PDB entry 4FNF | X-ray diffraction, 1.75 A resolution | chains D and E of the 5 polymer chains in the assembly

[Chain D (and E)]
Molecule: Heat-labile enterotoxin IIB, B chain
Source organism: Escherichia coli
Notes: chain E of this document is another copy of the same molecule, construct and numbering; everything in this record applies to it too
UniProtKB: P43529 (E2BB_ECOLX); residues 1-98 here correspond to UniProt positions 24-121 (UniProt number = residue number + 23)
Chain sequence (98 residues; numbered 1 to 98; the number before each row is that of its first residue):
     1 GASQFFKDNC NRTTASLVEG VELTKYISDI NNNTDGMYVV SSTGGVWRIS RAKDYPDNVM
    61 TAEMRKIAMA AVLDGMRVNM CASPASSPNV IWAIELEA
Sequence notes: engineered mutation Asp74 (Ser97 in P43529)
Cystine bridges: Cys10-Cys81

[Chain D / chain E interface]
Pairs across the interface - 58 pairs, chain D then chain E:
  Gly1(D) with Lys25(E), hydrogen bond (backbone-side chain)
  Ser3(D) with Lys25(E); Val40(E)
  Phe5(D) with Ile27(E), hydrophobic; Tyr38(E), hydrophobic; Val46(E), hydrophobic; Pro88(E), hydrophobic
  Phe6(D) with Ile27(E), hydrophobic
  Asn9(D) with Asp29(E); Thr34(E)
  Arg12(D) with Thr34(E)
  Thr13(D) with Asn31(E)
  Ser50(D) with Ile30(E)
  Tyr55(D) with Arg51(E); Ala52(E), hydrogen bond (side chain-backbone); Lys53(E), hydrogen bond (side chain-backbone)
  Pro56(D) with Asp35(E); Arg51(E)
  Asp57(D) with Ile30(E); Asp35(E)
  Val59(D) with Arg65(E)
  Met60(D) with Ser28(E), hydrogen bond (backbone-side chain); Asp29(E); Ile30(E), hydrophobic; Asp35(E); Gly36(E); Met37(E), hydrophobic
  Glu63(D) with Tyr26(E), hydrogen bond; Met37(E); Arg65(E), salt bridge
  Met64(D) with Ser28(E)
  Lys66(D) with Met69(E)
  Ile67(D) with Tyr26(E), hydrophobic; Met69(E)
  Ala70(D) with Met69(E), hydrophobic; Leu73(E), hydrophobic
  Asp74(D) with Leu73(E)
  Met76(D) with Leu73(E), hydrophobic
  Cys81(D) with Asn31(E)
  Trp92(D) with Asp29(E); Ile30(E), hydrogen bond (backbone-backbone); Asn31(E)
  Ala93(D) with Ser28(E); Asp29(E)
  Ile94(D) with Tyr26(E); Ile27(E); Ser28(E), hydrogen bond (backbone-backbone)
  Glu95(D) with Lys25(E); Tyr26(E); Ile27(E)
  Leu96(D) with Thr24(E); Lys25(E); Tyr26(E), hydrogen bond (backbone-backbone); Leu73(E), hydrophobic
  Glu97(D) with Thr24(E); Lys25(E), salt bridge
  Ala98(D) with Thr24(E), hydrogen bond (backbone-backbone); Val72(E)
Interface residues without a listed pair, chain D (30 interface residues in all): Ala2, Thr61
Interface residues without a listed pair, chain E (24 interface residues in all): Asn33

[Overview]
30 residues of chain D and 24 residues of chain E are in contact, with 9 hydrogen bonds and 2 salt bridges.
Polar pairs include Glu63(D)-Arg65(E), Glu97(D)-Lys25(E) and Gly1(D)-Lys25(E).
Both chains are Heat-labile enterotoxin IIB, B chain (Escherichia coli). Entry 4FNF (LT-IIB-B5 S74D mutant)
was determined by X-ray diffraction together with 4FO2 and 4FP5 from the same study.
